PDB entry 4LQI | X-ray diffraction, 2.70 A resolution | chains O and U of the 28 polymer chains in the assembly

[Chain O]
Protein: Proteasome subunit alpha type-2
Source organism: Saccharomyces cerevisiae
Notes: EC 3.4.25.1
Reference sequence: P23639 (PSA2_YEAST); the construct lacks a stretch of the UniProt sequence and is renumbered around it, so the offset changes along the chain: 4-102 = UniProt 1-99; 103-147 = UniProt 101-145; 148-200 = UniProt 147-199; 202-209 = UniProt 200-207; 2 more segments
Amino-acid sequence (250 residues; numbered 4 to 236 plus 18 insertion-coded residues; 1 number in that range is skipped by the numbering (no residue carries it; nothing is unmodelled there); the number before each row is that of its first residue; a row labelled like 217A-217B holds insertion residues (217A, then the next letters in order)):
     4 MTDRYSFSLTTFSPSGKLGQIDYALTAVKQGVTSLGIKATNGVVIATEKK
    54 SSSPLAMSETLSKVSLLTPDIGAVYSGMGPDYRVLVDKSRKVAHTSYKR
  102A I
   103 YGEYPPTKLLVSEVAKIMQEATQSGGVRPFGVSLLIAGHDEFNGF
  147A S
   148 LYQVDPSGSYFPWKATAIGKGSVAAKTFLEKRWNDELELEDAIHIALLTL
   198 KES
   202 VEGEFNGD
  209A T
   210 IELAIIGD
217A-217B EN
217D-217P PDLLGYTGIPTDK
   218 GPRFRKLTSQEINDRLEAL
Swiss-Prot annotation at these positions:
  - cross-link: Lys110 (Glycyl lysine isopeptide (Lys-Gly) (interchain with G-Cter in ubiquitin))

[Chain U]
Protein: Proteasome subunit alpha type-1
Source organism: Saccharomyces cerevisiae
Notes: EC 3.4.25.1
Reference sequence: P21243 (PSA1_YEAST); the construct lacks a stretch of the UniProt sequence and is renumbered around it, so the offset changes along the chain: 6-34 = UniProt 10-38; 35-143 = UniProt 40-148; 144-179 = UniProt 150-185; 186-218 = UniProt 199-231; 1 more segments
Amino-acid sequence (243 residues; each row starts with the number of its first residue; note: 6 numbers in that range are skipped by the numbering (no residue carries them; nothing is unmodelled there); a row labelled like 179A-179E holds insertion residues (179A, then the next letters in order)):
     6 AGYDRHITIFSPEGRLYQVEYAFKATNQT
   34A N
    35 INSLAVRGKDCTVVISQKKVPDKLLDPTTVSYIFCISRTIGMVVNGPIPD
    85 ARNAALRAKAEAAEFRYKYGYDMPCDVLAKRMANLSQIYTQRAYMRPLGV
   135 ILTFVSVDE
  143A E
   144 LGPSIYKTDPAGYYVGYKATATGPKQQEITTNLENH
179A-179E FKKSK
180A-180D IDHI
   184 N
184G-184H EE
  184M S
   186 WEKVVEFAITHMIDALGTEFSKNDLEVGVATKD
   220 KFFTLSAENIEERLVAIAEQD

[How chain O and chain U interact]
Pairs across the interface (66):
  Asp6(O) - Arg126(U)  salt bridge
  Asp6(O) - Tyr128(U)
  Tyr8(O) - Ile12(U)
  Tyr8(O) - Ala127(U)
  Tyr8(O) - Tyr128(U)  hydrophobic
  Leu12(O) - Ile14(U)  hydrophobic
  Leu12(O) - Ala127(U)  hydrophobic
  Gln23(O) - Ile14(U)
  Gln23(O) - Phe15(U)  hydrogen bond (side chain-backbone)
  Tyr26(O) - Phe15(U)  hydrophobic
  Tyr26(O) - Ser16(U)
  Tyr26(O) - Pro17(U)  hydrophobic
  Tyr26(O) - Gly19(U)
  Ala27(O) - Phe15(U)  hydrophobic
  Thr29(O) - Pro17(U)
  Thr29(O) - Glu18(U)
  Ala30(O) - Gly19(U)
  Ser55(O) - Tyr156(U)
  Pro57(O) - Lys161(U)  hydrogen bond (backbone-side chain)
  Pro57(O) - Glu177(U)
  Leu58(O) - Tyr160(U)
  Leu58(O) - Lys161(U)  hydrogen bond (backbone-backbone)
  Leu58(O) - Ala162(U)
  Leu58(O) - Thr173(U)
  Leu58(O) - Leu176(U)  hydrophobic
  Leu58(O) - Phe179A(U)  hydrophobic
  Ala59(O) - Gly159(U)
  Ala59(O) - Tyr160(U)  hydrophobic
  Met60(O) - Arg41(U)
  Met60(O) - Val158(U)
  Met60(O) - Gly159(U)  hydrogen bond (backbone-backbone)
  Met60(O) - Tyr160(U)
  Met60(O) - Lys161(U)
  Thr63(O) - Tyr149(U)
  Thr63(O) - Val158(U)
  Thr63(O) - Gly159(U)  hydrogen bond (side chain-backbone)
  Leu64(O) - Tyr156(U)  hydrophobic
  Met81(O) - Phe15(U)  hydrophobic
  Met81(O) - Leu21(U)  hydrophobic
  Pro83(O) - Gln121(U)
  Pro83(O) - Ala154(U)
  Pro83(O) - Gly155(U)
  Pro83(O) - Tyr156(U)
  Asp84(O) - Gln121(U)
  Arg86(O) - Ala117(U)  hydrogen bond (side chain-backbone)
  Arg86(O) - Asn118(U)
  Arg86(O) - Gly155(U)  hydrogen bond (side chain-backbone)
  Arg86(O) - Tyr157(U)
  Val87(O) - Asn118(U)
  Val87(O) - Gln121(U)
  Asp90(O) - Lys114(U)  salt bridge
  Asp90(O) - Asn118(U)
  Gly127(O) - Arg126(U)
  Gly128(O) - Gln125(U)
  Gly128(O) - Arg126(U)
  Gly128(O) - Ala127(U)  hydrogen bond (backbone-backbone)
  Val129(O) - Gln125(U)
  Val129(O) - Arg126(U)
  Arg130(O) - Thr13(U)
  Arg130(O) - Phe15(U)
  Arg130(O) - Leu21(U)
  Arg130(O) - Thr124(U)  hydrogen bond (side chain-backbone)
  Arg130(O) - Gln125(U)  hydrogen bond (backbone-backbone)
  Pro131(O) - Phe15(U)
  Phe132(O) - Gln125(U)
  Gly133(O) - Phe15(U)
Interface residues without a listed pair, chain O (33 interface residues in all): Met4, Thr5, Gln33, Ser56, Ala123
Interface residues without a listed pair, chain U (34 interface residues in all): Thr163

[Summary]
33 residues of chain O face 34 of chain U across their interface, with 10 hydrogen bonds and 2 salt bridges.
Polar pairs include Asp6(O)-Arg126(U), Asp90(O)-Lys114(U) and Gln23(O)-Phe15(U).
Chain O is Proteasome subunit alpha type-2 and chain U is Proteasome subunit alpha type-1, both from
Saccharomyces cerevisiae; the structure, Yeast 20S Proteasome in complex with Vibralactone, was determined by
X-ray diffraction.
